7FP0 - chains A and B; structure by X-ray diffraction, 1.54 A resolution.

[Chain A]
Protein: Pre-mRNA-splicing factor 8
From: Saccharomyces cerevisiae S288C
UniProt: P33334 (PRP8_YEAST); residue numbers follow UniProt; this construct covers 1836-2090
Chain sequence (258 residues; numbered 1833 to 2090; the number before each row is that of its first residue):
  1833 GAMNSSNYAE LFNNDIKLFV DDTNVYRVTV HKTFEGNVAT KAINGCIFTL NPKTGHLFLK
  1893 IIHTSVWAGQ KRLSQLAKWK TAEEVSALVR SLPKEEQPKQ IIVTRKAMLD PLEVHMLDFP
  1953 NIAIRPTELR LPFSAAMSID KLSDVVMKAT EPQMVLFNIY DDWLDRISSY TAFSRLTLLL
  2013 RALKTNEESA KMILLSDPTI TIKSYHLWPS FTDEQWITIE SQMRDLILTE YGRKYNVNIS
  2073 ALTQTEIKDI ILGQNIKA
Disordered / not traced: 2070-2090
Differences from the reference sequence: expression tag (1833-1835)
Swiss-Prot annotation at these positions:
  - mutagenesis: Asp1853 (D1853A: Alters protein folding. Severely impaired growth. Strongly reduced growth at 35 degrees Celsius; when associated with A-1854; D1853N: Reduced growth at 30 degrees Celsius ...), Asp1854 (D1854A: Reduced growth at 30 degrees Celsius. Strongly reduced growth at 16 degrees Celsius. Strongly reduced growth at 35 degrees Celsius; when associated with A-1853 ...), Thr1855 (T1855A: Reduced growth at 30 degrees Celsius. Strongly reduced growth at 16 degrees Celsius), Thr1936 (T1936A: Reduced growth at 30 degrees Celsius. Strongly reduced growth at 16 degrees Celsius), Arg1937 (R1937K: Severely impaired growth. Reduced growth at 30 degrees Celsius. Strongly reduced growth at 16 degrees Celsius)
Residues lining bound ligands: 1-cyclopropylimidazolidin-2-one (WD4): Lys1973, Phe1989, Ser2036, Tyr2037, His2038, Leu2039

[Chain B]
Protein: A1 cistron-splicing factor AAR2
From: Saccharomyces cerevisiae S288C
UniProt: P32357 (AAR2_YEAST); aligned to UniProt positions 1-317 over residues 1-317
Chain sequence (308 residues; numbered -3 to 317; 13 numbers in that range are skipped by the numbering (no residue carries them; nothing is unmodelled there); the number before each row is that of its first residue; numbers below 1 keep their minus sign (Gly-3 is residue -3)):
    -3 GAMAMNTVPF TSAPIEVTIG IDQYSFNVKE NQPFHGIKDI PIGHVHVIHF QHADNSSMRY
    57 GYWFDCRMGN FYIQYDPKDG LYKMMEERDG AKFENIVHNF KERQMMVSYP KIDEDDTWYN
   117 LTEFVQMDKI RKIVRKDENQ FSYVDSSMTT VQENEL
   166 SSSSSDPAHS LNYTVINFKS REAIRPGHEM EDFLDKSYYL NTVMLQGIFK NSSNYFGELQ
   226 FAFLNAMFFG NYGSSLQWHA MIELICSSAT VPKHMLDKLD EILYYQIKTL PEQYSDILLN
   286 ERVWNICLYS SFQKNSLHNT EKIMENKYPE LL
Disordered / not traced: -3 to 0, 166-169
Differences from the reference sequence: expression tag (-3 to 0); conflict Ser166 (Leu153 in P32357), Ser167 (Lys154 in P32357), Ser170 (Asp in P32357)
Swiss-Prot annotation at these positions:
  - region: Leu261 to Ile282 (Leucine-zipper)
  - modified residue: Ser253 (Phosphoserine), Thr274 (Phosphothreonine)

[Chain A / chain B interface]
Residue-residue contacts (17):
  Gln1907(A) with Met195(B); Leu199(B)
  Leu1908(A) with Met195(B), hydrophobic
  Trp1911(A) with Glu194(B); Met195(B); Phe198(B), hydrophobic
  Asp1942(A) with Lys184(B), salt bridge; Phe198(B)
  Glu1945(A) with Lys184(B), salt bridge
  Val1946(A) with Ile189(B), hydrophobic; Glu194(B); Phe198(B), hydrophobic
  His1947(A) with Glu194(B)
  Leu1949(A) with Lys184(B); Ser185(B); Arg186(B)
  Asp1950(A) with Arg186(B), salt bridge

[In short]
Chain A and chain B form an interface of 9 and 8 residues respectively, with 3 salt bridges. Polar pairs
include Asp1942(A)-Lys184(B), Glu1945(A)-Lys184(B) and Asp1950(A)-Arg186(B). Bound to chain A:
1-cyclopropylimidazolidin-2-one. From UniProt: 5 mutagenesis sites on chain A.
Here chain A is Pre-mRNA-splicing factor 8 and chain B is A1 cistron-splicing factor AAR2, both from
Saccharomyces cerevisiae S288C. Entry 7FP0 (PanDDA analysis group deposition -- Aar2/RNaseH in complex with
fragment P08F02 from the F2X-Universal Library) was determined by X-ray diffraction together with 5ST0, 5ST1,
5ST2, 5ST3, 5ST4, 5ST5 and 248 further entries from the same study.
